8KD4 - chains R and Y of the 16 polymer chains in the assembly; structure by electron microscopy, 2.93 A resolution.

[Chain R]
Protein: Histone H2B 1.1
Source organism: Xenopus laevis
Reference sequence: P02281 (H2B11_XENLA); residues 1-122 here correspond to UniProt positions 5-126 (UniProt number = residue number + 4)
Amino-acid sequence (122 residues; numbered 1 to 122; the number before each row is that of its first residue):
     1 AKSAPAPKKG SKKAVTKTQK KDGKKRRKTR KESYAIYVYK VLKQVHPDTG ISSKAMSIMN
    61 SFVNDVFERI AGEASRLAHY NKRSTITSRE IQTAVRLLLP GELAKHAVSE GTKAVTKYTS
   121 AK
Unresolved in the structure: 1-27, 121-122
Differences from the reference sequence: engineered mutation Thr29 (Ser33 in P02281)
Curated features (UniProtKB/Swiss-Prot):
  - modified residue: Lys2 (N6-acetyllysine), Lys9 (N6-acetyllysine), Ser11 (Phosphoserine), Lys12 (N6-acetyllysine), Lys17 (N6-acetyllysine)
  - glycosylation: Ser109 (O-linked (GlcNAc) serine)
  - cross-link: Lys117 (Glycyl lysine isopeptide (Lys-Gly) (interchain with G-Cter in ubiquitin))

[Chain Y]
Molecule: 187bp DNA
Sequence (187 nucleotides; numbered -93 to 93; the number before each row is that of its first residue; numbers below 1 keep their minus sign (DG-93 is residue -93)):
   -93 GGACCCTATA CGCGGCCGCC CTGGAGAATC CCGGTGCCGA GGCCGCTCAA TTGGTCGTAG
   -33 ACAGCTCTAG CACCGCTTAA ACGCACGTAC GCGCTGTCCC CCGCGTTTTA ACCGCCAAGG
    27 GGATTACTCC CTAGTCTCCA GGCACGTGTC AGATATATAC ATCCTGTTCT AGAGCGGCCG
    87 CCACCGC
Unresolved in the structure: -93 to -76, 89-93

[Chain R / chain Y interface]
Pairs across the interface (13; chain R residue first):
  Thr29(R) with DT30(Y), hydrogen bond to the phosphate
  Arg30(R) with DC-46(Y), hydrogen bond to the sugar
  Tyr39(R) with DG-53(Y), hydrogen bond to the phosphate
  Gly50(R) with DG-53(Y), phosphate contact
  Ile51(R) with DA-54(Y), sugar contact; DG-53(Y), hydrogen bond to the phosphate
  Ser52(R) with DA-54(Y), phosphate contact
  Ser53(R) with DA-54(Y), hydrogen bond to the phosphate
  Arg83(R) with DG-34(Y), phosphate contact; DA-33(Y), salt bridge to the phosphate
  Ser84(R) with DA-35(Y), sugar contact; DG-34(Y), hydrogen bond to the phosphate
  Thr85(R) with DG-34(Y), hydrogen bond to the phosphate
Also at the interface, not in a pair above, chain R (13 interface residues in all): Glu32, Lys54, Lys82
Also at the interface, not in a pair above, chain Y (10 interface residues in all): DG-52, DA-45, DA-44

[Summary]
The interface between chain R and chain Y involves 13 residues on one side and 10 on the other, with 7
hydrogen bonds and 1 salt bridge. Among the polar pairs are Arg30(R)-DC-46(Y), Thr29(R)-DT30(Y) and
Tyr39(R)-DG-53(Y).
Chain R is Histone H2B 1.1 (Xenopus laevis) and chain Y is 187bp DNA; the structure, Rpd3S in complex with
nucleosome with H3K36MLA modification and 187bp DNA, class1, was determined by electron microscopy (same
publication as 8KC7, 8KD2, 8KD3, 8KD5, 8KD6 and 8KD7).
